PDB entry 6UXJ | X-ray diffraction, 1.40 A resolution | chains C and D of the 4 polymer chains in the assembly

# Chain C (and D)
Molecule: Serine hydroxymethyltransferase
Source organism: Glycine max
Notes: EC 2.1.2.1; chain D of this document is another copy of the same molecule, construct and numbering; everything in this record applies to it too
UniProtKB: K4FZF8 (K4FZF8_SOYBN); residues 1-471 here = UniProt positions 1-471
Sequence (473 residues; each row starts with the number of its first residue; numbers below 1 keep their minus sign (Ser-1 is residue -1)):
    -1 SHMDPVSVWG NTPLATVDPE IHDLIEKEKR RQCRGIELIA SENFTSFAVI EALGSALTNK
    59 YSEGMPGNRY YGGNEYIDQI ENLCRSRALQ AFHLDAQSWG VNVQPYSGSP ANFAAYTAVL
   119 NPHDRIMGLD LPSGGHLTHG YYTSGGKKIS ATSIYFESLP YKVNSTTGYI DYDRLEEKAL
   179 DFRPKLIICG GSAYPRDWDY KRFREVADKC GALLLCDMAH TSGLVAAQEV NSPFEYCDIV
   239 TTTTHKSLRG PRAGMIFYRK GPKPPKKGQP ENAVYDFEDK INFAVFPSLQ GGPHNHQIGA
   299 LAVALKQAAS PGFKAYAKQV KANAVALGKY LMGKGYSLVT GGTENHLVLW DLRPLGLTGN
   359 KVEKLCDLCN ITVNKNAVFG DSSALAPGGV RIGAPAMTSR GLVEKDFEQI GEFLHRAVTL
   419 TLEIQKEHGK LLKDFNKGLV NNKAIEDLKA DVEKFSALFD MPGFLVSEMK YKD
Unresolved in the structure: 471 (chain D: -1)
Construct notes: expression tag (-1 to 0)
Residues lining bound ligands:
  - 6S-folinic acid (FFO; N-[4-({[(6S)-2-amino-5-formyl-4-oxo-3,4,5,6,7,8-hexahydropteridin-6-yl]methyl}amino)benzoyl]-L-glutamic acid), molecule 1: Glu61, Tyr68, Tyr69, Phe281, Phe284, Pro285
  - 6S-folinic acid (FFO), molecule 2: Leu129, Gly132, Gly133, His134, Leu135, Tyr139, Lys145, Ile147, Ser190, Ala191, Asn372, Lys373, Asn374, Ala382, Leu383, Arg389
  - N-pyridoxyl-glycine-5-monophosphate (PLG; N-glycine-[3-hydroxy-2-methyl-5-phosphonooxymethyl-pyridin-4-yl-methane]), molecule 1: Ser39, Ser105, Gly106, Ser107, Pro108, Asn110, His134, His137, Gly189, Ser190, Asp215, Ala217, His218, Thr241, His243, Lys244, Arg389
  - N-pyridoxyl-glycine-5-monophosphate (PLG), molecule 2: Tyr59, Glu61, Tyr69, Tyr104, Gly289, Gly290
What the authors report for this chain:
  - binding site for 6S-folinic acid: Glu61, Tyr68, Tyr69, Leu129, Gly133, His134, Leu135, Tyr139, Asn374, Ala382
  - mutagenesis - P130R/N358Y: decreased binding to folate
  - mutagenesis - P130R/N358Y: decreased catalytic activity

# Interface between chain C and chain D
Contacting residue pairs (239; chain C residue first):
  Ser-1(C) - Ala313(D)
  His0(C) - Ala313(D)
  Met1(C) - Ala313(D)
  Met1(C) - Tyr314(D)
  Met1(C) - Gln317(D)
  Met1(C) - Thr396(D)
  Asp2(C) - Gly310(D)
  Val4(C) - Ser397(D)
  Val4(C) - Arg398(D)
  Val4(C) - Asp458(D)
  Val4(C) - Met459(D)
  Val4(C) - Pro460(D)
  Trp7(C) - Phe42(D)
  Trp7(C) - Ser44(D)
  Trp7(C) - Arg247(D)
  Trp7(C) - Gln305(D)  hydrogen bond (backbone-side chain)
  Trp7(C) - Ser397(D)
  Trp7(C) - Pro460(D)  hydrophobic
  Gly8(C) - Ser44(D)
  Gly8(C) - Phe45(D)  hydrogen bond (backbone-backbone)
  Gly8(C) - Pro460(D)
  Gly8(C) - Gly461(D)  hydrogen bond (backbone-backbone)
  Asn9(C) - Phe45(D)
  Asn9(C) - Met459(D)  hydrogen bond (side chain-backbone)
  Asn9(C) - Pro460(D)
  Asn9(C) - Gly461(D)
  Asn9(C) - Phe462(D)  hydrogen bond (side chain-backbone)
  Thr10(C) - Phe45(D)
  Thr10(C) - Ala46(D)
  Pro11(C) - Phe45(D)  hydrophobic
  Pro11(C) - Glu49(D)
  Leu12(C) - Ala46(D)  hydrophobic
  Leu12(C) - Glu49(D)  hydrogen bond (backbone-side chain)
  Leu12(C) - Ala50(D)
  Leu12(C) - Val301(D)  hydrophobic
  Val15(C) - Ala46(D)  hydrophobic
  Val15(C) - Lys304(D)
  Val15(C) - Gln305(D)
  Asp16(C) - Arg85(D)  salt bridge
  Asp16(C) - Val301(D)
  Asp16(C) - Lys304(D)
  Glu18(C) - Arg85(D)  salt bridge
  Ile19(C) - Leu81(D)  hydrophobic
  Ile19(C) - Arg85(D)
  Ile19(C) - Ala300(D)  hydrophobic
  Ile19(C) - Val301(D)  hydrophobic
  Leu22(C) - Gln77(D)
  Leu22(C) - Ile78(D)  hydrophobic
  Ile23(C) - Ala50(D)  hydrophobic
  Ile23(C) - Leu55(D)  hydrophobic
  Lys25(C) - Tyr74(D)
  Glu26(C) - Lys58(D)
  Glu26(C) - Tyr74(D)
  Glu26(C) - Ile75(D)
  Lys27(C) - Ala54(D)
  Arg29(C) - Lys58(D)
  Arg29(C) - Gly71(D)  hydrogen bond (side chain-backbone)
  Arg29(C) - Tyr74(D)
  Gln30(C) - Ala54(D)  hydrogen bond (side chain-backbone)
  Gln30(C) - Asn57(D)  hydrogen bond
  Ile37(C) - Lys58(D)
  Ile37(C) - Tyr69(D)  hydrophobic
  Ile37(C) - Gly70(D)
  Ser39(C) - Tyr59(D)
  Ser39(C) - Tyr69(D)
  Glu40(C) - Asn57(D)
  Glu40(C) - Lys58(D)  salt bridge
  Glu40(C) - Tyr59(D)  hydrogen bond (side chain-backbone)
  Asn41(C) - Asn57(D)
  Phe42(C) - Trp7(D)
  Phe42(C) - Asn57(D)
  Thr43(C) - Thr56(D)
  Thr43(C) - Asn57(D)  hydrogen bond (backbone-side chain)
  Ser44(C) - Trp7(D)
  Ser44(C) - Gly8(D)
  Phe45(C) - Gly8(D)  hydrogen bond (backbone-backbone)
  Phe45(C) - Asn9(D)
  Phe45(C) - Thr10(D)
  Phe45(C) - Pro11(D)  hydrophobic
  Ala46(C) - Thr10(D)
  Ala46(C) - Leu12(D)  hydrophobic
  Ala46(C) - Val15(D)  hydrophobic
  Ile48(C) - Gly52(D)
  Ile48(C) - Ser53(D)
  Glu49(C) - Pro11(D)
  Glu49(C) - Leu12(D)  hydrogen bond (side chain-backbone)
  Ala50(C) - Leu12(D)
  Leu51(C) - Leu51(D)
  Leu51(C) - Thr56(D)
  Leu51(C) - His294(D)
  Gly52(C) - Ile48(D)
  Gly52(C) - Gly52(D)
  Ser53(C) - Ile48(D)
  Ala54(C) - Lys27(D)
  Ala54(C) - Gln30(D)  hydrogen bond (backbone-side chain)
  Leu55(C) - Ile23(D)  hydrophobic
  Leu55(C) - Glu26(D)
  Thr56(C) - Thr43(D)
  Thr56(C) - Leu51(D)
  Thr56(C) - Arg250(D)  hydrogen bond (backbone-side chain)
  Asn57(C) - Gln30(D)  hydrogen bond
  Asn57(C) - Glu40(D)
  Asn57(C) - Asn41(D)
  Asn57(C) - Phe42(D)
  Asn57(C) - Thr43(D)  hydrogen bond (side chain-backbone)
  Asn57(C) - Arg250(D)
  Lys58(C) - Glu26(D)
  Lys58(C) - Arg29(D)
  Lys58(C) - Ile37(D)
  Lys58(C) - Glu40(D)  salt bridge
  Lys58(C) - Arg250(D)  hydrogen bond (backbone-side chain)
  Tyr59(C) - Ser39(D)
  Tyr59(C) - Glu40(D)  hydrogen bond (backbone-side chain)
  Tyr59(C) - His243(D)  hydrogen bond
  Tyr59(C) - Lys244(D)  hydrogen bond
  Tyr59(C) - Arg250(D)
  Tyr68(C) - Glu361(D)
  Tyr68(C) - Asn372(D)
  Tyr69(C) - Ile37(D)  hydrophobic
  Tyr69(C) - Ser39(D)
  Tyr69(C) - Glu361(D)
  Tyr69(C) - Asn372(D)
  Tyr69(C) - Arg389(D)
  Gly70(C) - Ile37(D)
  Gly70(C) - Glu361(D)
  Gly70(C) - Asp365(D)
  Gly70(C) - Thr370(D)
  Gly70(C) - Val371(D)  hydrogen bond (backbone-backbone)
  Gly71(C) - Arg29(D)  hydrogen bond (backbone-side chain)
  Gly71(C) - Asp365(D)  hydrogen bond (backbone-side chain)
  Gly71(C) - Thr370(D)
  Tyr74(C) - Lys25(D)
  Tyr74(C) - Glu26(D)
  Tyr74(C) - Arg29(D)
  Ile75(C) - Glu26(D)
  Gln77(C) - Leu22(D)
  Ile78(C) - Leu22(D)  hydrophobic
  Leu81(C) - Ile19(D)  hydrophobic
  Arg85(C) - Asp16(D)  salt bridge
  Arg85(C) - Glu18(D)  salt bridge
  Arg85(C) - Ile19(D)
  Tyr104(C) - Ser105(D)
  Tyr104(C) - Pro108(D)  hydrophobic
  Tyr104(C) - His292(D)
  Ser105(C) - Tyr104(D)
  Ser105(C) - His292(D)  hydrogen bond
  Ser107(C) - Leu287(D)
  Ser107(C) - Gln288(D)
  Ser107(C) - Gly289(D)  hydrogen bond (side chain-backbone)
  Pro108(C) - Tyr104(D)  hydrophobic
  Phe111(C) - Tyr153(D)  hydrophobic
  Thr115(C) - Tyr153(D)  hydrogen bond
  Pro120(C) - Ile152(D)  hydrophobic
  Pro120(C) - Tyr153(D)  hydrophobic
  His121(C) - His121(D)  hydrogen bond
  Leu135(C) - Phe284(D)  hydrophobic
  Ile147(C) - Phe281(D)
  Ile147(C) - Pro285(D)  hydrophobic
  Ile147(C) - Ser286(D)  hydrogen bond (backbone-side chain)
  Ser148(C) - Pro285(D)
  Ser148(C) - Ser286(D)
  Ala149(C) - Ser286(D)  hydrogen bond (backbone-backbone)
  Ala149(C) - Leu287(D)  hydrophobic
  Ile152(C) - Pro120(D)  hydrophobic
  Tyr153(C) - Phe111(D)  hydrophobic
  Tyr153(C) - Thr115(D)  hydrogen bond
  Tyr153(C) - Pro120(D)  hydrophobic
  Tyr153(C) - Tyr153(D)  hydrophobic
  Tyr153(C) - Phe154(D)
  Phe154(C) - Tyr153(D)
  His243(C) - Tyr59(D)  hydrogen bond
  Lys244(C) - Tyr59(D)  hydrogen bond
  Arg247(C) - Trp7(D)
  Arg250(C) - Thr56(D)  hydrogen bond (side chain-backbone)
  Arg250(C) - Asn57(D)
  Arg250(C) - Lys58(D)  hydrogen bond (side chain-backbone)
  Arg250(C) - Tyr59(D)
  Arg250(C) - Pro291(D)
  Arg250(C) - His292(D)
  Arg250(C) - His294(D)
  Phe281(C) - Ile147(D)
  Phe284(C) - Leu135(D)  hydrophobic
  Pro285(C) - Ile147(D)  hydrophobic
  Ser286(C) - Ile147(D)  hydrogen bond (side chain-backbone)
  Ser286(C) - Ser148(D)
  Ser286(C) - Ala149(D)  hydrogen bond (backbone-backbone)
  Leu287(C) - Ser107(D)
  Leu287(C) - Ala149(D)  hydrophobic
  Gln288(C) - Ser107(D)
  Gly289(C) - Ser107(D)  hydrogen bond (backbone-side chain)
  Pro291(C) - Arg250(D)
  His292(C) - Tyr104(D)
  His292(C) - Ser105(D)  hydrogen bond
  His292(C) - Arg250(D)
  His294(C) - Leu51(D)
  His294(C) - Arg250(D)
  Gln295(C) - Gln295(D)
  Ala300(C) - Ile19(D)  hydrophobic
  Val301(C) - Leu12(D)  hydrophobic
  Val301(C) - Asp16(D)
  Val301(C) - Ile19(D)  hydrophobic
  Lys304(C) - Val15(D)
  Lys304(C) - Asp16(D)
  Gln305(C) - Trp7(D)  hydrogen bond (side chain-backbone)
  Gln305(C) - Val15(D)
  Gly310(C) - Asp2(D)
  Ala313(C) - His0(D)
  Ala313(C) - Met1(D)
  Tyr314(C) - Met1(D)
  Gln317(C) - Met1(D)
  Glu361(C) - Tyr68(D)
  Glu361(C) - Tyr69(D)
  Glu361(C) - Gly70(D)
  Asp365(C) - Gly70(D)
  Asp365(C) - Gly71(D)  hydrogen bond (side chain-backbone)
  Thr370(C) - Gly70(D)
  Thr370(C) - Gly71(D)
  Val371(C) - Gly70(D)  hydrogen bond (backbone-backbone)
  Asn372(C) - Tyr68(D)
  Asn372(C) - Tyr69(D)
  Lys373(C) - Arg67(D)  hydrogen bond (side chain-backbone)
  Lys373(C) - Tyr68(D)
  Lys373(C) - Tyr69(D)
  Arg389(C) - Tyr69(D)
  Thr396(C) - Met1(D)
  Ser397(C) - Val4(D)
  Ser397(C) - Trp7(D)
  Arg398(C) - Val4(D)
  Asp458(C) - Val4(D)
  Met459(C) - Val4(D)
  Met459(C) - Asn9(D)  hydrogen bond (backbone-side chain)
  Pro460(C) - Val4(D)
  Pro460(C) - Trp7(D)  hydrophobic
  Pro460(C) - Gly8(D)
  Pro460(C) - Asn9(D)
  Gly461(C) - Gly8(D)  hydrogen bond (backbone-backbone)
  Gly461(C) - Asn9(D)
  Phe462(C) - Asn9(D)  hydrogen bond (backbone-side chain)
  Leu463(C) - Asn9(D)
Also at the interface, not in a pair above, chain C (114 interface residues in all): Arg67, Lys146, Gly290, Gly297, Ser308, Ala382, Gly399
Also at the interface, not in a pair above, chain D (113 interface residues in all): Asn72, Lys146, Gly290, Gly297, Lys373, Ala382, Gly399, Leu463

# Summary
114 residues of chain C face 113 of chain D across their interface; the contacts include 46 hydrogen bonds and
6 salt bridges. Polar pairs include Asp16(C)-Arg85(D), Glu18(C)-Arg85(D) and Glu40(C)-Lys58(D). The paper
reports a binding site for 6S-folinic acid at Glu61(C), Tyr68(C) and Tyr69(C) among others; P130R/N358Y of
chain C reduce binding to folate.
Both chains are Serine hydroxymethyltransferase (Glycine max). Entry 6UXJ (Structure of serine
hydroxymethyltransferase 8 from Glycine max cultivar Essex complexed with PLP-glycine and
5-formyltetrahydrofolate) was determined by X-ray diffraction, deposited together with 6UXH, 6UXI, 6UXK and
6UXL.
